PDB entry 9Q98 | electron microscopy, 8.30 A resolution (very low resolution: no residue pairs are listed; an interface is given only as per-side residue counts) | chains D and M of the 14 polymer chains in the assembly

Chain D:
Molecule: DNA-directed RNA polymerase subunit beta'
Organism: Escherichia coli K-12
Notes: EC 2.7.7.6
UniProtKB: P0A8T7 (RPOC_ECOLI); numbering as in UniProt (aligned over 1-1407)
Chain sequence (1407 residues; each row starts with the number of its first residue):
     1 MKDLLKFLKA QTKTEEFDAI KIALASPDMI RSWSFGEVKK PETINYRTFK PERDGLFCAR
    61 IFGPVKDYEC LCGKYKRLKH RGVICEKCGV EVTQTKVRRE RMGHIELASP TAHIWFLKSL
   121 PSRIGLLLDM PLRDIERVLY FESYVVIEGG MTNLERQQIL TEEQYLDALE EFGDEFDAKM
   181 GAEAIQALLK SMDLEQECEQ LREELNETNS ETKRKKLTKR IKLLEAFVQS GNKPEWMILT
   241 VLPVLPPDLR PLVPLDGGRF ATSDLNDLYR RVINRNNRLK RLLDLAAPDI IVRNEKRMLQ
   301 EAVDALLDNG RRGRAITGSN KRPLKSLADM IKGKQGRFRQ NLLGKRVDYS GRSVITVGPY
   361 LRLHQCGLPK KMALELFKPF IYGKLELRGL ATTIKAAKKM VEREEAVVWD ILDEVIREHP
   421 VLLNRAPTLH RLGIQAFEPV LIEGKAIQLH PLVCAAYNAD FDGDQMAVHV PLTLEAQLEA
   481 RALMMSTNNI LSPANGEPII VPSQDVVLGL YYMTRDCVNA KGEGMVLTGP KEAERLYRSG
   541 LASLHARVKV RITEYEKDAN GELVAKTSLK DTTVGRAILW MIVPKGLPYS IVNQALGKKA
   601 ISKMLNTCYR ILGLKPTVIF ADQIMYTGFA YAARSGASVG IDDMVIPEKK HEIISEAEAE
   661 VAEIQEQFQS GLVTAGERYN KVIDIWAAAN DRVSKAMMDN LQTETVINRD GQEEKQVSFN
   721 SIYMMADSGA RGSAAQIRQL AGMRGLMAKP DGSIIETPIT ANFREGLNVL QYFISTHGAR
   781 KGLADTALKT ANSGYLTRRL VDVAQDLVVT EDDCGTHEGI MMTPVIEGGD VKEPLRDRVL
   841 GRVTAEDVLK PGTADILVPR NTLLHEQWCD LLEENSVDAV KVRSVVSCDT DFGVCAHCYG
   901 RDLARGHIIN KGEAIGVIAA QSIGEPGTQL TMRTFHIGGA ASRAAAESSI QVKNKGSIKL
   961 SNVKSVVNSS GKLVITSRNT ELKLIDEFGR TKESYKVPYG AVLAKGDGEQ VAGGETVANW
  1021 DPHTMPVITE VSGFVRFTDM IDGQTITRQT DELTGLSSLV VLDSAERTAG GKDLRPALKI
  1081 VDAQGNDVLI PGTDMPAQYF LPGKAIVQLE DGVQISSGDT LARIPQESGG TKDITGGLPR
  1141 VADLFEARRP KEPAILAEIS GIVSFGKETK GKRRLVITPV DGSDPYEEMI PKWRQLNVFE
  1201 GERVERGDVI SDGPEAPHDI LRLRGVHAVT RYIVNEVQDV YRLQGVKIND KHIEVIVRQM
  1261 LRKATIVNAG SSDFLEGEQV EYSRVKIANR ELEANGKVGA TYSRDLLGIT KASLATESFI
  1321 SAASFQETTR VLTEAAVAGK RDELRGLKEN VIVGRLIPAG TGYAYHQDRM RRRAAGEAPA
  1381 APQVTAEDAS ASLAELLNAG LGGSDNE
Not modelled in the structure: 1, 934-946, 1050-1056, 1068-1074, 1089-1096, 1127-1132, 1377-1407
UniProt features mapped onto this chain:
  - binding site (Zn(2+)): Cys70, Cys72, Cys85, Cys88, Cys814, Cys888, Cys895, Cys898
  - binding site (Mg(2+)): Asp460, Asp462, Asp464
  - modified residue: Lys983 (N6-acetyllysine)
  - mutagenesis: Gln504 (Q504P: Resistant to antibiotics salinamide A and B), Asn690 (N690D: Resistant to antibiotics salinamide A and B), Met697 (M697V: Resistant to antibiotics salinamide A and B), Ala735 (A735T: Resistant to antibiotics salinamide A and B), Arg738 (R738C/H/P/S: Resistant to antibiotics salinamide A and B), Ala748 (A748E: Resistant to antibiotics salinamide A and B), Pro758 (P758S/T: Resistant to antibiotics salinamide A and B), Phe763 (F763C: Resistant to antibiotics salinamide A and B), Ser775 (S775A: Resistant to antibiotics salinamide A and B), Ala779 (A779T/V: Resistant to antibiotics salinamide A and B), Arg780 (R780C: Resistant to antibiotics salinamide A and B), Gly782 (G782A/C: Resistant to antibiotics salinamide A and B), 1 further mutagenesis entry in UniProt

Chain M:
Molecule: RNA polymerase sigma-54 factor
Organism: Klebsiella pneumoniae
UniProtKB: A0A0N9UTC1 (A0A0N9UTC1_KLEPN); numbering as in UniProt (aligned over 1-477)
Chain sequence (477 residues; numbered 1 to 477; the number before each row is that of its first residue):
     1 MKQGLQLRLS QQLAMTPQLQ QAIRLLQLST LELQQELQQA LESNPLLEQT DLHDEVEAKE
    61 VEDRESLDTV DALEQKEMPD ELPLDASWDE IYTAGTPSGN GVDYQDDELP VYQGETTQTL
   121 QDYLMWQVEL TPFTDTDRAI ATSIVDAVDD TGYLTIQIED IVDSIGDDEI GLEEVEAVLK
   181 RIQRFDPVGV AAKDLRDCLL IQLSQFAKET PWLEEARLII SDHLDLLANH DFRTLMRVTR
   241 LKEEVLKEAV NLIQSLDPRP GQSIQTSEPE YVIPDVLVRK VSGRWTVELN ADSIPRLKIN
   301 QQYAAMGNSA RNDADGQFIR SNLQEARWLI KSLESRNDTL LRVSRCIVEQ QQAFFEQGEE
   361 YMKPMVLADI AQAVEMHEST ISRVTTQKYL HSPRGIFELK YFFSSHVNTE GGGEASSTAI
   421 RALVKKLIAA ENPAKPLSDS KLTSMLSEQG IMVARRTVAK YRESLSIPPS NQRKQLV
Not modelled in the structure: 10-11, 49-108

Interface between chain D and chain M:
At this resolution (8 A) residue pairs are not listed: 15 residues of chain D and 14 of chain M lie at the interface.

Overview:
15 residues of chain D face 14 of chain M across their interface. UniProt lists 8 Zn2+-binding residues, 3
Mg2+-binding residues and 13 mutagenesis sites on chain D.
Here chain D is DNA-directed RNA polymerase subunit beta' (Escherichia coli K-12) and chain M is RNA
polymerase sigma-54 factor (Klebsiella pneumoniae). Entry 9Q98 (CryoEM structure of bacterial transcription
intermediate complex mediated by activator PspF containing nifH promoter DNA containing ...) was determined by
electron microscopy, deposited together with 9Q91, 9Q92, 9Q93, 9Q94, 9Q95, 9Q96 and 9Q97.
